3BTH - chains E and I; structure by X-ray diffraction, 1.75 A resolution.

# Chain E
Name: Protein (TRYPSIN)
From: Bos taurus
Notes: EC 3.4.21.4
UniProt: P00760 (TRY1_BOVIN); the construct lacks a stretch of the UniProt sequence and is renumbered around it, so the offset changes along the chain: 16-34 = UniProt 21-39; 37-67 = UniProt 40-70; 69-125 = UniProt 71-127; 127-130 = UniProt 128-131; 5 more segments
Chain sequence (223 residues; each row starts with the number of its first residue; note: 10 numbers in that range are skipped by the numbering (no residue carries them; nothing is unmodelled there)):
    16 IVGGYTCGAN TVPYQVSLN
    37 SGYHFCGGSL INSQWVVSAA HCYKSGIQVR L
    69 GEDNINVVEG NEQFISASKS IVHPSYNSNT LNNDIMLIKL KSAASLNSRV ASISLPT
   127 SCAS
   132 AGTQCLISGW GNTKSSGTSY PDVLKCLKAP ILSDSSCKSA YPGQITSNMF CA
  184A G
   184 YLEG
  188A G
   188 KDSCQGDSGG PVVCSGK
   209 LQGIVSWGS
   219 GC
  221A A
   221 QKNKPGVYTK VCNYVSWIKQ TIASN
Not modelled in the structure: 115-116
Cystine bridges: Cys-22/Cys-157, Cys-42/Cys-58, Cys-128/Cys-232, Cys-136/Cys-201, Cys-168/Cys-182, Cys-191/Cys-220
Bound ions: Ca2+: Glu-70, Asn-72, Val-75, Glu-80

# Chain I
Name: Protein (PANCREATIC trypsin inhibitor)
From: Bos taurus
UniProt: P00974 (BPT1_BOVIN); residues 501-558 here correspond to UniProt positions 1-58 (UniProt number = residue number - 500)
Chain sequence (58 residues; each row starts with the number of its first residue):
   501 RPDFCLEPPY TGPCHARIIR YFYNAKAGLC QTFVYGGCRA KRNNFKSAED CLRTCGGA
Not modelled in the structure: 501-502
Sequence notes: engineered mutation His-515 (Lys51 in P00974), Leu-552 (Met52 in P00974)
Cystine bridges: Cys-505/Cys-555, Cys-514/Cys-538, Cys-530/Cys-551

# Interface between chain E and chain I
Residue-residue contacts (38):
  Tyr-39(E) with Arg-517(I); Ile-518(I); Ile-519(I), hydrogen bond (side chain-backbone)
  His-40(E) with Arg-517(I), hydrogen bond (backbone-side chain)
  Phe-41(E) with Ala-516(I); Arg-517(I), hydrogen bond (backbone-backbone)
  Cys-42(E) with Ala-516(I), hydrophobic
  His-57(E) with Cys-514(I); His-515(I); Ala-516(I); Gly-536(I); Gly-537(I)
  Asn-97(E) with Arg-539(I), hydrogen bond (backbone-side chain)
  Leu-99(E) with Cys-514(I), hydrophobic; Cys-538(I), hydrophobic
  Tyr-151(E) with Arg-517(I); Val-534(I)
  Ser-190(E) with His-515(I), hydrogen bond
  Cys-191(E) with His-515(I)
  Gln-192(E) with Thr-511(I); Gly-512(I); Cys-514(I), hydrogen bond (side chain-backbone); His-515(I); Ala-516(I)
  Gly-193(E) with His-515(I), hydrogen bond (backbone-backbone); Ala-516(I); Arg-517(I)
  Asp-194(E) with His-515(I), hydrogen bond (backbone-backbone)
  Ser-195(E) with His-515(I), hydrogen bond (backbone-backbone); Ala-516(I), hydrogen bond (side chain-backbone)
  Ser-214(E) with Cys-514(I); His-515(I), hydrogen bond (backbone-backbone)
  Trp-215(E) with Pro-513(I); Cys-514(I), hydrophobic; His-515(I)
  Gly-216(E) with Pro-513(I), hydrogen bond (backbone-backbone); His-515(I)
  Gly-219(E) with His-515(I)
Other interface residues (no listed pair), chain E (25 interface residues in all): Lys-60, Tyr-94, Ser-96, Thr-98, Gln-175, Val-213, Cys-220

# Summary
25 residues of chain E face 14 of chain I across their interface; the contacts include 12 hydrogen bonds.
Polar pairs include Tyr-39(E)/Ile-519(I), His-40(E)/Arg-517(I) and Asn-97(E)/Arg-539(I). The Ca2+ site is
built by Glu-70(E), Asn-72(E), Val-75(E) and Glu-80(E).
Chain E is Protein (TRYPSIN) and chain I is Protein (PANCREATIC trypsin inhibitor), both from Bos taurus; the
structure, The crystal structures of the complexes between bovine beta-trypsin and ten P1 variants of bpti,
was determined by X-ray diffraction, deposited together with 3BTD, 3BTE, 3BTF, 3BTG, 3BTK, 3BTM and 3 further
entries.
